PDB entry 5NFU | X-ray diffraction, 1.81 A resolution | chains A and C

[Chain A]
Protein: Serine/threonine-protein kinase PLK1
From: Homo sapiens
Notes: EC 2.7.11.21
UniProt: P53350 (PLK1_HUMAN); residues 371-602 here = UniProt positions 371-602
Chain sequence (236 residues; each row starts with the number of its first residue):
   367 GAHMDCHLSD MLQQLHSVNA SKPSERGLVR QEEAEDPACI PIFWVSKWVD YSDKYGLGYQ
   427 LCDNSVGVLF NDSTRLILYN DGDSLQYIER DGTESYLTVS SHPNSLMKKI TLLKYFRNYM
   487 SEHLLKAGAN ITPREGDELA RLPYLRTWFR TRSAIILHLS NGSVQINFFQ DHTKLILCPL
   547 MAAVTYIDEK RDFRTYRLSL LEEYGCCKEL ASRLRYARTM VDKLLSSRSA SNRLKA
Not modelled in the structure: 367-372, 596-602
Differences from the reference sequence: expression tag (367-370)
Swiss-Prot annotation at these positions:
  - region: Ala493 to Arg507 (Linker), His538 to Lys540 (Important for interaction with phosphorylated proteins)
  - modified residue: Ser375 (Phosphoserine), Ser450 (Phosphoserine), Thr498 (Phosphothreonine)
  - cross-link: Lys492 (Glycyl lysine isopeptide (Lys-Gly) (interchain with G-Cter in ubiquitin))
From the paper describing this entry:
  - mutagenesis - Y421A/L478A/Y481D: decreased binding to FDPPLHSpTA phosphopeptide (from molecular simulation)
  - mutagenesis - Y421A/L478A/Y481D, H538A/K540M: decreased growth
  - mutagenesis - Y421A/L478A/Y481D: decreased localization

[Chain C]
Protein: Ac-LEU-HIS-SER-(TPO)-ALA
Chain sequence (5 residues; each row starts with the number of its first residue):
   401 X
   368 HSTA
Covalently attached groups: covalent link His368-LAY_401
Modified / non-standard residues: Thr370 (phosphothreonine; TPO); LAY (N-acetyl-L-leucine) at position 401

[Chain A / chain C interface]
Residue-residue contacts (18; chain A residue first):
  Lys413(A) - Ser369(C)
  Trp414(A) - His368(C)
  Trp414(A) - Ser369(C)  hydrogen bond (backbone-backbone)
  Trp414(A) - LAY_401(C)
  Val415(A) - His368(C)
  Val415(A) - LAY_401(C)
  Asp416(A) - LAY_401(C)
  Tyr485(A) - His368(C)  hydrogen bond
  His489(A) - Ala371(C)
  Leu490(A) - His368(C)
  Leu490(A) - Ser369(C)
  Leu490(A) - Thr370(C)
  Leu490(A) - Ala371(C)  hydrophobic
  Leu491(A) - Thr370(C)  hydrogen bond (backbone-backbone)
  Leu491(A) - Ala371(C)
  Arg516(A) - LAY_401(C)  hydrogen bond (side chain-backbone)
  His538(A) - Thr370(C)
  Lys540(A) - Thr370(C)
Interface residues without a listed pair, chain A (12 interface residues in all): Phe534

[In short]
12 residues of chain A face 5 of chain C across their interface, with 4 hydrogen bonds. Polar contacts include
Tyr485(A)-His368(C), Arg516(A)-LAY_401(C) and Trp414(A)-Ser369(C). The paper reports that Y421A/L478A/Y481D
and H538A/K540M of chain A reduce growth; Y421A/L478A/Y481D of chain A reduce binding to FDPPLHSpTA
phosphopeptide.
Chain A is Serine/threonine-protein kinase PLK1 (Homo sapiens) and chain C is Ac-LEU-HIS-SER-(TPO)-ALA; the
structure, The structure of the polo-box domain (PBD) of polo-like kinase 1 (Plk1) in complex with LHSpTA ...,
was determined by X-ray diffraction, deposited together with 5NJE.
